Entry 5BTF (X-ray diffraction, 2.61 A resolution); this record covers chains A and C of the 8 polymer chains in the assembly.

[Chain A (and C)]
Protein: DNA gyrase subunit A
Organism: Mycobacterium tuberculosis (strain ATCC 25618 / H37Rv)
Notes: EC 5.99.1.3; fragment: GyrA 2-500 with IGSG C-terminal tag; chain C of this document is another copy of the same molecule, construct and numbering; everything in this record applies to it too
UniProtKB: P9WG47 (GYRA_MYCTU); residues 2-500 here = UniProt positions 2-500
Chain sequence (503 residues; row label = number of the first residue in the row):
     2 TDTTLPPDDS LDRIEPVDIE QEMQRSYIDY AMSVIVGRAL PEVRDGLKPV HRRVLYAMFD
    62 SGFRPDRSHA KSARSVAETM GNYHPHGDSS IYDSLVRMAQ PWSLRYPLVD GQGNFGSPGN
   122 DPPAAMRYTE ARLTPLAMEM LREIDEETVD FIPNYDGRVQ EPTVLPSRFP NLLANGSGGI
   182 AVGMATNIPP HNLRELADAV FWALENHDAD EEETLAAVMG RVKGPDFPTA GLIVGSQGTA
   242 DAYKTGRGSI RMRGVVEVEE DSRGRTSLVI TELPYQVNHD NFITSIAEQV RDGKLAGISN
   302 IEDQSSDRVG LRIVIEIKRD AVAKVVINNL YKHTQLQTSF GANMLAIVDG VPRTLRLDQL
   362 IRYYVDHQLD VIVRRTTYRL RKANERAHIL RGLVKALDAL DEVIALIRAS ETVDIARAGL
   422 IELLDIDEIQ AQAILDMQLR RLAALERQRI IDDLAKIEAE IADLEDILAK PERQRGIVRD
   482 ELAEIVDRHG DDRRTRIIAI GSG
Not modelled in the structure: 2-14, 502-504
Modified positions: Tyr129 (O-phosphotyrosine; PTR)
Differences from the reference sequence: engineered mutation Ser90 (Ala in P9WG47); expression tag (501-504)
UniProt features mapped onto this chain:
  - active site: Tyr129 (O-(5'-phospho-DNA)-tyrosine intermediate)
  - modified residue: Thr2 (N-acetylthreonine)

[Interface between chain A and chain C]
Contacting residue pairs (58; chain A residue first):
  Ala74(A) with Ala78(C); Met81(C), hydrophobic
  Arg75(A) with Ala78(C)
  Ala78(A) with Ala74(C); Arg75(C); Ala78(C), hydrophobic
  Glu79(A) with Arg75(C), salt bridge
  Met81(A) with Ala74(C), hydrophobic
  Gly82(A) with Lys72(C)
  Asn83(A) with Arg75(C)
  His87(A) with Arg128(C)
  Gly88(A) with Arg128(C)
  Asp89(A) with Met127(C); Arg128(C), salt bridge
  Ser90(A) with Arg128(C)
  Arg128(A) with His87(C); Gly88(C); Asp89(C), salt bridge
  Arg159(A) with Arg75(C)
  Leu401(A) with Arg409(C)
  Asp402(A) with Arg409(C), salt bridge
  Ile405(A) with Ile405(C), hydrophobic
  Ile408(A) with Leu440(C); Ala444(C)
  Arg409(A) with Asp402(C), salt bridge; Leu443(C); Ala445(C), hydrogen bond (backbone-backbone)
  Ser411(A) with Ala445(C), hydrogen bond (backbone-backbone)
  Glu412(A) with Leu446(C)
  Val414(A) with Glu447(C)
  Gln433(A) with Arg441(C), hydrogen bond
  Ile435(A) with Leu440(C)
  Leu436(A) with Gln439(C); Leu440(C); Arg441(C), hydrogen bond (backbone-backbone)
  Asp437(A) with Gln439(C), hydrogen bond (backbone-side chain); Arg441(C), salt bridge
  Met438(A) with Gln439(C); Leu440(C), hydrogen bond (backbone-backbone)
  Gln439(A) with Asp437(C), hydrogen bond (side chain-backbone); Met438(C)
  Leu440(A) with Ile408(C); Ile435(C); Leu436(C), hydrogen bond (backbone-backbone); Met438(C), hydrogen bond (backbone-backbone); Leu440(C), hydrophobic
  Arg441(A) with Val414(C); Leu436(C), hydrogen bond (backbone-backbone); Asp437(C), salt bridge
  Leu443(A) with Ile408(C); Arg409(C)
  Ala444(A) with Ile408(C); Ser411(C); Thr413(C)
  Ala445(A) with Ser411(C), hydrogen bond (backbone-backbone); Glu412(C)
  Leu446(A) with Glu412(C), hydrogen bond (backbone-backbone)
  Arg448(A) with Arg409(C), hydrogen bond (side chain-backbone)
Also at the interface, not in a pair above, chain A (40 interface residues in all): Ser69, Lys72, Met127, Tyr156, Thr413, Glu447
Also at the interface, not in a pair above, chain C (36 interface residues in all): Glu79, Gly82, Asn83, Ser90, Tyr156, Arg159

[In short]
Chain A and chain C form an interface of 40 and 36 residues respectively; the contacts include 13 hydrogen
bonds and 7 salt bridges. Among the polar pairs are Glu79(A)-Arg75(C), Asp89(A)-Arg128(C) and
Asp402(A)-Arg409(C). From UniProt: active-site residue Tyr129(A) on chain A.
Both chains are DNA gyrase subunit A (Mycobacterium tuberculosis (strain ATCC 25618 / H37Rv)). Entry 5BTF
(Crystal structure of a topoisomerase II complex) was determined by X-ray diffraction (same publication as
5BS8, 5BTA, 5BTC, 5BTD, 5BTG, 5BTI, 5BTL and 5BTN).
